7DCU - chains B and E of the 5 polymer chains in the assembly; structure by X-ray diffraction, 1.75 A resolution.

# Chain B
Name: Heat shock factor protein 2
From: Homo sapiens
UniProt: Q03933 (HSF2_HUMAN); residues 7-112 here = UniProt positions 7-112
Chain sequence (113 residues; each row starts with the number of its first residue; numbering starts at 0):
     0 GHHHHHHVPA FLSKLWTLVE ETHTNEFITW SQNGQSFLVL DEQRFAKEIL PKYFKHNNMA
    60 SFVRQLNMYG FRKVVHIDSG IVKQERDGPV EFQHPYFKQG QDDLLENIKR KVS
Unresolved in the structure: 0-6, 81-84
Construct notes: expression tag (0-6)
Bound ions: Na+: Leu17, Val18, Glu20, Thr23, Asn24, Ile27
Swiss-Prot annotation at these positions:
  - DNA-binding region: Val7 to Ser112
  - motif: Lys108 to Ser112 (Nuclear localization signal)
  - cross-link: Lys82 (Glycyl lysine isopeptide (Lys-Gly) (interchain with G-Cter in SUMO2))
  - mutagenesis: Arg109 (R109G: Fails to translocate to nucleus)
What the authors report for this chain:
  - binding site for the 21-nt DNA strand: Arg63, Asn66, Arg109, Lys110, Ser112
  - conformationally variable residues (order/disorder transition): His75 to Glu90
  - post-translational modification sites: Lys82 (citing earlier work)

# Chain E
Molecule: 21-nt DNA strand
From: Homo sapiens
Sequence (21 nucleotides; each row starts with the number of its first residue; numbering starts at 0):
     0 ACCGCGAATA TTCTAGAACG C

# Chain B / chain E interface
Residue-residue contacts - 9 pairs, chain B then chain E:
  Arg63(B) with DA14(E), hydrogen bond to the base; DG15(E), hydrogen bond to the base
  Asn66(B) with DT13(E), phosphate contact; DA14(E), phosphate contact
  Arg71(B) with DT13(E), salt bridge to the phosphate
  Lys72(B) with DC12(E), salt bridge to the phosphate; DT13(E), hydrogen bond to the phosphate
  Phe91(B) with DT13(E), phosphate contact
  Lys110(B) with DA14(E), salt bridge to the phosphate
Interface residues without a listed pair, chain B (7 interface residues in all): Val62
Interface residues without a listed pair, chain E (5 interface residues in all): DA16

# In short
Chain B and chain E form an interface of 7 and 5 residues respectively; the contacts include 3 hydrogen bonds
and 3 salt bridges. Among the polar pairs are Arg63(B)-DA14(E), Arg63(B)-DG15(E) and Lys72(B)-DT13(E). The
paper reports a binding site for the 21-nt DNA strand at Arg63(B), Asn66(B) and Arg109(B) among others; a
modification site at Lys82(B).
Here chain B is Heat shock factor protein 2 and chain E is a 21-nt DNA strand, both from Homo sapiens. Entry
7DCU (Crystal structure of HSF2 DNA-binding domain in complex with 3-site HSE DNA (21 bp)) was determined by
X-ray diffraction (same publication as 7DCJ, 7DCS and 7DCT).
